Entry 4KPE (X-ray diffraction, 3.43 A resolution); this record covers chains D and H of the 8 polymer chains in the assembly.

== Chain D ==
Protein: DNA topoisomerase 4 subunit B
Source organism: Streptococcus pneumoniae serotype 4
Notes: EC 5.99.1.3; fragment: ParE30
UniProtKB: Q59961 (PARE_STRPN); residues 404-647 here = UniProt positions 404-647
Amino-acid sequence (268 residues; row label = number of the first residue in the row):
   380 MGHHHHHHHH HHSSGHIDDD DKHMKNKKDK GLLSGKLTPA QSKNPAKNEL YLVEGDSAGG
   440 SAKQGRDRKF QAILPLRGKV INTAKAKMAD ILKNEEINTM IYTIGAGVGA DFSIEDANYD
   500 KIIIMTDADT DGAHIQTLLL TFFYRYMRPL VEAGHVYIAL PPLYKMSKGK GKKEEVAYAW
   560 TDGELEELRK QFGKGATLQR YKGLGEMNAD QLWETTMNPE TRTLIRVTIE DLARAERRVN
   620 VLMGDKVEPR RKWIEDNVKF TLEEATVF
Not modelled in the structure: 380-414, 546-555, 571-576, 641-647
Sequence notes: expression tag (380-403); engineered mutation Ile460 (Val in Q59961), Ala644 (Thr in Q59961)
Swiss-Prot annotation at these positions:
  - binding site (Mg(2+)): Glu433, Asp506, Asp508
  - site (Interaction with DNA): Lys458, Asn461, His513, Arg629
Bound ions: Mg2+: Asp506, Asp508
Residues lining bound ligands: AF5 ((7aR,8R)-8-amino-4-cyclopropyl-12-fluoro-1-oxo-4,7,7a,8,9,10-hexahydro-1H-pyrrolo[1',2':1,7]azepino[2,3-h]quinoline-2-carboxylic acid): Arg456, Gly457, Glu474, Glu475
From the paper describing this entry:
  - binding site for AF5: Arg456, Glu474, Glu475
  - catalytic residues: Glu433, Asp506, Asp508

== Chain H ==
Molecule: E-site DNA4
Sequence (11 nucleotides; each row starts with the number of its first residue):
     1 GACTATGCAC G

== Interface between chain D and chain H ==
Contacting residue pairs - 16 pairs, chain D then chain H:
  Lys458(D) - DT6(H)  base contact
  Lys458(D) - DG7(H)  sugar contact
  Val459(D) - DG7(H)  sugar contact
  Ile460(D) - DT6(H)  phosphate contact
  Ile460(D) - DG7(H)  phosphate contact
  Asn461(D) - DG7(H)  hydrogen bond to the phosphate
  Asn461(D) - DC8(H)  hydrogen bond to the phosphate
  Lys464(D) - DC8(H)  salt bridge to the phosphate
  Lys464(D) - DA9(H)  salt bridge to the phosphate
  Asn473(D) - DT6(H)  hydrogen bond to the phosphate
  His513(D) - DG7(H)  hydrogen bond to the phosphate
  His513(D) - DC8(H)  salt bridge to the phosphate
  Leu517(D) - DG7(H)  sugar contact
  Val626(D) - DA9(H)  sugar contact
  Val626(D) - DC10(H)  phosphate contact
  Arg629(D) - DA9(H)  salt bridge to the phosphate
Other interface residues (no listed pair), chain D (12 interface residues in all): Gly457, Met622
Other interface residues (no listed pair), chain H (6 interface residues in all): DA5

== In short ==
12 residues of chain D face 6 of chain H across their interface; the contacts include 4 hydrogen bonds and 4
salt bridges. Among the polar pairs are Asn461(D)-DG7(H), Asn461(D)-DC8(H) and Asn473(D)-DT6(H). Bound to
chain D: compound AF5. The paper reports catalytic residues Glu433(D), Asp506(D) and Asp508(D); a binding site
for AF5 at Arg456(D), Glu474(D) and Glu475(D).
Here chain D is DNA topoisomerase 4 subunit B (Streptococcus pneumoniae serotype 4) and chain H is E-site
DNA4. Entry 4KPE (Novel fluoroquinolones in complex with topoisomerase IV from S. pneumoniae and E-site
G-gate) was determined by X-ray diffraction (same publication as 4KPF and 3RAD).
